PDB entry 2AX7 | X-ray diffraction, 1.90 A resolution | chain A

Chain A:
Name: Androgen receptor
From: Homo sapiens
Notes: fragment: Ligand Binding Domain (residues 663-918)
UniProtKB: P10275 (ANDR_HUMAN); residues 664-919 here correspond to UniProt positions 663-918 (UniProt number = residue number - 1)
Chain sequence (256 residues; numbered 664 to 919; the number before each row is that of its first residue):
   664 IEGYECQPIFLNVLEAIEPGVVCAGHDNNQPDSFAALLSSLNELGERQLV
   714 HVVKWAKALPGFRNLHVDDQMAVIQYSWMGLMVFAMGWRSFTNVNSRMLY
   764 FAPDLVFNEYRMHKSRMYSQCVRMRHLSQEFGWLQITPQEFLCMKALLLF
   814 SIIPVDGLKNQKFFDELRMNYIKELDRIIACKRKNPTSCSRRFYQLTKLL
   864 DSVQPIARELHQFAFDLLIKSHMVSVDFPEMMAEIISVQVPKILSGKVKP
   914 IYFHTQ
Disordered / not traced: 664-671, 844-851, 918-919
Sequence notes: engineered mutation A877 (Thr876 in P10275)
Curated features (UniProtKB/Swiss-Prot):
  - cross-link: K847 (Glycyl lysine isopeptide (Lys-Gly) (interchain with G-Cter in ubiquitin))
Residues lining bound ligands: S-1 (FHM; s-3-(4-fluorophenoxy)-2-hydroxy-2-methyl-N-[4-nitro-3-(trifluoromethyl)phenyl]propanamide): L701, L704, N705, L707, G708, Q711, Q738, W741, M742, M745, V746, M749, R752, F764, M780, M787, L873, H874, F876, A877, M895, I898, I899, V903
From the paper describing this entry:
  - binding site for S-1: L873
  - mutagenesis - T877A: increased signaling in response to S-1
  - mutagenesis - T877A: increased signaling in response to HF
  - mutagenesis - W741L: decreased signaling in response to DHT
  - mutagenesis - W741L, M895T: decreased signaling in response to R-3
  - mutagenesis - M895T: increased signaling in response to R-bicalutamide
  - mutagenesis - M895T: unchanged signaling in response to HF
  - mutagenesis - W741L: unchanged signaling in response to S-1

Overview:
Chain A binds S-1. From the paper: a binding site for S-1 at L873; W741L and M895T reduce signaling in
response to R-3.
Chain A is Androgen receptor (Homo sapiens); the structure, Crystal Structure Of The Androgen Receptor Ligand
Binding Domain T877A Mutant In Complex With S-1, was determined by X-ray diffraction (same publication as
2AX6, 2AX8, 2AX9 and 2AXA).
